PDB entry 8HML | X-ray diffraction, 2.95 A resolution | chains A and C of the 4 polymer chains in the assembly

# Chain A
Protein: DNA-binding response OmpR family regulator
From: Saccharopolyspora erythraea NRRL 2338
UniProt: A4FQD5 (A4FQD5_SACEN); numbering as in UniProt (aligned over 124-256)
Amino-acid sequence (143 residues; numbered 113 to 256; 1 number in that range is skipped by the numbering (no residue carries it; nothing is unmodelled there); the number before each row is that of its first residue):
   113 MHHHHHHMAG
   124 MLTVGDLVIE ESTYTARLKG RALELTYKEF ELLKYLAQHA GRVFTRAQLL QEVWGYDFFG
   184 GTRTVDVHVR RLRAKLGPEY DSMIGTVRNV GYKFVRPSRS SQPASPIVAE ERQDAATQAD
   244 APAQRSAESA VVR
Not modelled in the structure: 113-119, 180-182, 222-256
Construct notes: initiating methionine (113); expression tag (114-121)
From the paper describing this entry:
  - binding site for the 20-nt DNA strand: Thr149, Lys151, Trp177, Gly184, Thr187, His191, Arg194
  - binding site for the 20-nt DNA strand (chain C): Arg169, Arg193, Arg196, Thr209, Arg211, Asn212, Tyr215

# Chain C
Molecule: 20-nt DNA strand
Sequence (20 nucleotides; each row starts with the number of its first residue):
     1 GTGTTACCGC GATGTTACGT

# How chain A and chain C interact
Pairs across the interface - 19 pairs, chain A then chain C:
  Arg169(A) with DT2(C), salt bridge to the phosphate
  Arg186(A) with DT2(C), base contact; DG3(C), hydrogen bond to the base; DT4(C), hydrogen bond to the base
  Asp189(A) with DT2(C), sugar contact; DG3(C), phosphate contact; DT4(C), base contact
  Val190(A) with DT4(C), base contact; DT5(C), base contact
  Arg193(A) with DT4(C), salt bridge to the phosphate; DT5(C), salt bridge to the phosphate
  Arg194(A) with DA6(C), base contact
  Arg196(A) with DG3(C), salt bridge to the phosphate
  Thr209(A) with DT2(C), phosphate contact; DG3(C), hydrogen bond to the phosphate
  Arg211(A) with DT2(C), phosphate contact
  Asn212(A) with DT2(C), hydrogen bond to the phosphate
  Tyr215(A) with DT2(C), sugar contact; DG3(C), hydrogen bond to the phosphate
Interface residues without a listed pair, chain A (12 interface residues in all): Val213
Interface residues without a listed pair, chain C (6 interface residues in all): DG1

# Overview
Chain A and chain C form an interface of 12 and 6 residues respectively, with 5 hydrogen bonds and 4 salt
bridges. Polar contacts include Arg186(A)-DG3(C), Arg186(A)-DT4(C) and Thr209(A)-DG3(C). From the paper: a
binding site for the 20-nt DNA strand at Thr149(A), Lys151(A) and Trp177(A) among others; a binding site for
the 20-nt DNA strand (chain C) at Arg169(A), Arg193(A) and Arg196(A) among others.
Chain A is DNA-binding response OmpR family regulator (Saccharopolyspora erythraea NRRL 2338) and chain C is a
20-nt DNA strand; the structure, Co-crystal structure of the C terminal DNA binding domain of
Saccharopolyspora erythraea GlnR in complex with ..., was determined by X-ray diffraction, deposited together
with 8HIH.
